PDB entry 6VI1 | X-ray diffraction, 2.40 A resolution | chains D and E of the 3 polymer chains in the assembly

[Chain D]
Protein: Synthetic Fab4 light chain
From: Homo sapiens
Sequence (215 residues; row label = number of the first residue in the row; numbering starts at 0):
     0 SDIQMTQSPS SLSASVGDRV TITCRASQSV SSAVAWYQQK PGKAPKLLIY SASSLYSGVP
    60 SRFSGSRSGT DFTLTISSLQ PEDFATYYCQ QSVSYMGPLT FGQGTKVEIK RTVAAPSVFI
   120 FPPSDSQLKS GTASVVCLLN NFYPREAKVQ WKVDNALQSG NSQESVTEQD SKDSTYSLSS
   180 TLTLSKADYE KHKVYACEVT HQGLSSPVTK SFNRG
Unresolved in the structure: 0
Disulfides: Cys23-Cys88, Cys136-Cys196

[Chain E]
Protein: Synthetic Fab4 heavy chain
From: Homo sapiens
Sequence (243 residues; each row starts with the number of its first residue):
   215 ECEISEVQLV ESGGGLVQPG GSLRLSCAAS GFNFYSSYIH WVRQAPGKGL EWVASISPYS
   275 GSTSYADSVK GRFTISADTS KNTAYLQMNS LRAEDTAVYY CARYSWPWVS YKPYYGLHFS
   335 AMDYWGQGTL VTVSSASTKG PSVFPLAPSS KSTSGGTAAL GCLVKDYFPE PVTVSWNSGA
   395 LTSGVHTFPA VLQSSGLYSL SSVVTVPSSS LGTQTYICNV NHKPSNTKVD KKVEPKSCDK
   455 THT
Unresolved in the structure: 215-219, 450-457
Disulfides: Cys241-Cys315, Cys376-Cys432

[Chain D / chain E interface]
Contacting residue pairs (83):
  Ser30(D) - Leu331(E)
  Ser30(D) - Phe333(E)
  Ser31(D) - Phe333(E)
  Ala32(D) - Phe333(E)  hydrophobic
  Ala34(D) - Ala335(E)  hydrophobic
  Tyr36(D) - Ala335(E)
  Tyr36(D) - Met336(E)  hydrogen bond (side chain-backbone)
  Tyr36(D) - Trp339(E)
  Gln38(D) - Gln258(E)  hydrogen bond
  Gln38(D) - Tyr314(E)
  Lys42(D) - Tyr314(E)  hydrogen bond (backbone-side chain)
  Ala43(D) - Tyr314(E)  hydrophobic
  Ala43(D) - Trp339(E)  hydrophobic
  Ala43(D) - Gly340(E)
  Pro44(D) - Leu264(E)  hydrophobic
  Pro44(D) - Trp339(E)
  Leu46(D) - Ala335(E)  hydrophobic
  Leu46(D) - Met336(E)
  Leu46(D) - Asp337(E)
  Tyr49(D) - His332(E)
  Tyr49(D) - Ala335(E)  hydrophobic
  Ser50(D) - Leu331(E)
  Ser50(D) - His332(E)
  Ser50(D) - Phe333(E)  hydrogen bond (side chain-backbone)
  Tyr55(D) - Asp337(E)
  Tyr55(D) - Tyr338(E)
  Tyr87(D) - Gln258(E)  hydrogen bond
  Tyr87(D) - Lys262(E)
  Tyr87(D) - Gly263(E)
  Tyr87(D) - Leu264(E)  hydrophobic
  Gln89(D) - Tyr318(E)  hydrogen bond
  Ser91(D) - Tyr318(E)  hydrogen bond
  Ser91(D) - Trp322(E)  hydrogen bond (backbone-side chain)
  Ser91(D) - Ser334(E)
  Ser93(D) - Trp322(E)
  Tyr94(D) - Tyr252(E)  hydrogen bond
  Tyr94(D) - Trp322(E)  hydrophobic
  Met95(D) - Tyr252(E)  hydrophobic
  Met95(D) - Ser269(E)
  Met95(D) - Ser276(E)
  Met95(D) - Thr277(E)
  Met95(D) - Ser278(E)
  Met95(D) - Trp322(E)
  Pro97(D) - Trp266(E)  hydrophobic
  Leu98(D) - His254(E)
  Leu98(D) - Trp266(E)
  Leu98(D) - Ser269(E)
  Leu98(D) - Trp322(E)  hydrophobic
  Phe100(D) - Val256(E)  hydrophobic
  Phe100(D) - Leu264(E)
  Phe100(D) - Trp266(E)
  Phe118(D) - Ala373(E)  hydrophobic
  Phe120(D) - Leu360(E)
  Phe120(D) - Ala361(E)
  Phe120(D) - Ala373(E)
  Phe120(D) - Leu374(E)  hydrophobic
  Ser123(D) - Phe358(E)
  Ser123(D) - Pro359(E)
  Gln126(D) - Phe358(E)
  Gln126(D) - Lys379(E)
  Ser133(D) - Leu377(E)
  Ser133(D) - Lys379(E)
  Val135(D) - Leu360(E)  hydrophobic
  Leu137(D) - Ala373(E)  hydrophobic
  Leu137(D) - Phe402(E)  hydrophobic
  Leu137(D) - Val417(E)  hydrophobic
  Asn139(D) - His400(E)
  Asn139(D) - Thr419(E)
  Asn140(D) - His400(E)  hydrogen bond
  Gln162(D) - Val405(E)
  Gln162(D) - Leu406(E)  hydrogen bond (side chain-backbone)
  Gln162(D) - Gln407(E)
  Glu163(D) - Val405(E)
  Ser164(D) - Phe402(E)
  Ser164(D) - Pro403(E)  hydrogen bond (side chain-backbone)
  Ser164(D) - Val405(E)
  Val165(D) - Pro403(E)
  Thr166(D) - Phe402(E)
  Ser176(D) - His400(E)  hydrogen bond
  Ser176(D) - Phe402(E)
  Leu177(D) - Phe402(E)
  Ser178(D) - Phe402(E)
  Ser178(D) - Ser415(E)
Interface residues without a listed pair, chain D (43 interface residues in all): Asp1, Gly96, Ser125, Asp169
Interface residues without a listed pair, chain E (49 interface residues in all): Glu265, Ile270, Ser271, Asp281, Pro362, Thr371, Ala372

[Summary]
43 residues of chain D face 49 of chain E across their interface, with 13 hydrogen bonds. Among the polar
pairs are Tyr36(D)-Met336(E), Gln38(D)-Gln258(E) and Lys42(D)-Tyr314(E).
Chain D is Synthetic Fab4 light chain and chain E is Synthetic Fab4 heavy chain, both from Homo sapiens; the
structure, Structure of Fab4 bound to P22 TerL(1-33), was determined by X-ray diffraction together with 6VI2
and 6XMI from the same study.
